PDB entry 6WLZ | electron microscopy, 2.90 A resolution | chains C and F of the 17 polymer chains in the assembly

Chain C:
Protein: V-type proton ATPase catalytic subunit A
From: Homo sapiens
Notes: EC 7.1.2.2
UniProt: P38606 (VATA_HUMAN); residues 1-617 here = UniProt positions 1-617
Chain sequence (617 residues; row label = number of the first residue in the row):
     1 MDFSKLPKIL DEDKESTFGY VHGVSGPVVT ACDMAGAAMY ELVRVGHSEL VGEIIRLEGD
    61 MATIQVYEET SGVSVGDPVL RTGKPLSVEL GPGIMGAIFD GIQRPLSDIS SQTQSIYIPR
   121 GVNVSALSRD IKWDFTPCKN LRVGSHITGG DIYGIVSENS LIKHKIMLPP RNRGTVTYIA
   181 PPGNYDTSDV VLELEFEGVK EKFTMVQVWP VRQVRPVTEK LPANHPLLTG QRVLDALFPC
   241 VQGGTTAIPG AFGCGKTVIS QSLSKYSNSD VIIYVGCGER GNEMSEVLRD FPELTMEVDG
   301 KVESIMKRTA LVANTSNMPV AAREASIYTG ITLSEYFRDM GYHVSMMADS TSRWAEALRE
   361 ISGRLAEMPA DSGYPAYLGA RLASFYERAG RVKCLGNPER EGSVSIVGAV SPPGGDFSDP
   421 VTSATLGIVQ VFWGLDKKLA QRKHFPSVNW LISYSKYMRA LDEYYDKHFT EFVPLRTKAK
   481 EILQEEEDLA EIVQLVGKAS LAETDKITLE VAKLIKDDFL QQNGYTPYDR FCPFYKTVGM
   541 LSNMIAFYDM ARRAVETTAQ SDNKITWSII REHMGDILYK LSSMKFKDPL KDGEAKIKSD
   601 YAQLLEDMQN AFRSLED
Disordered / not traced: 1-16, 617
Ligand contacts: ADP (adenosine-5'-diphosphate): A251, F252, G253, C254, G255, K256, T257, V258, R280, E283, F445, P446, Q522, N523, G524, Y525

Chain F:
Protein: V-type proton ATPase subunit B, brain isoform
From: Homo sapiens
UniProt: P21281 (VATB2_HUMAN); residues 1-511 here = UniProt positions 1-511
Chain sequence (511 residues; row label = number of the first residue in the row):
     1 MALRAMRGIV NGAAPELPVP TGGPAVGARE QALAVSRNYL SQPRLTYKTV SGVNGPLVIL
    61 DHVKFPRYAE IVHLTLPDGT KRSGQVLEVS GSKAVVQVFE GTSGIDAKKT SCEFTGDILR
   121 TPVSEDMLGR VFNGSGKPID RGPVVLAEDF LDIMGQPINP QCRIYPEEMI QTGISAIDGM
   181 NSIARGQKIP IFSAAGLPHN EIAAQICRQA GLVKKSKDVV DYSEENFAIV FAAMGVNMET
   241 ARFFKSDFEE NGSMDNVCLF LNLANDPTIE RIITPRLALT TAEFLAYQCE KHVLVILTDM
   301 SSYAEALREV SAAREEVPGR RGFPGYMYTD LATIYERAGR VEGRNGSITQ IPILTMPNDD
   361 ITHPIPDLTG YITEGQIYVD RQLHNRQIYP PINVLPSLSR LMKSAIGEGM TRKDHADVSN
   421 QLYACYAIGK DVQAMKAVVG EEALTSDDLL YLEFLQKFER NFIAQGPYEN RTVFETLDIG
   481 WQLLRIFPKE MLKRIPQSTL SEFYPRDSAK H
Disordered / not traced: 1-38, 217-224, 507-511
Ligand contacts: ADP (adenosine-5'-diphosphate): L398, R400, K403

Chain C / chain F interface:
Contacting residue pairs - 95 pairs, chain C then chain F:
  H22(C) - S90(F)
  H22(C) - G91(F)  hydrogen bond (backbone-backbone)
  G23(C) - V89(F)
  V24(C) - Y68(F)  hydrophobic
  V24(C) - E88(F)
  V24(C) - V89(F)  hydrogen bond (backbone-backbone)
  S25(C) - E88(F)
  G26(C) - Y68(F)  hydrogen bond (backbone-side chain)
  T70(C) - Y68(F)
  S71(C) - Y68(F)
  G72(C) - R67(F)  hydrogen bond (backbone-side chain)
  G72(C) - Y68(F)  hydrogen bond (backbone-backbone)
  V73(C) - Y68(F)  hydrogen bond (backbone-backbone)
  S74(C) - F65(F)
  S74(C) - P66(F)
  S74(C) - R67(F)
  V75(C) - F65(F)
  V75(C) - P66(F)  hydrogen bond (backbone-backbone)
  V75(C) - V89(F)  hydrophobic
  V75(C) - G91(F)
  L106(C) - N159(F)  hydrogen bond (backbone-side chain)
  L106(C) - P160(F)
  S107(C) - Q161(F)
  S110(C) - Q161(F)  hydrogen bond
  S110(C) - C162(F)
  I116(C) - I158(F)
  I116(C) - N159(F)  hydrogen bond (backbone-backbone)
  Y117(C) - Q156(F)
  Y117(C) - P157(F)
  G250(C) - Y371(F)
  A251(C) - Y371(F)
  F252(C) - D367(F)
  F252(C) - G370(F)
  F252(C) - Y371(F)  hydrophobic
  F252(C) - Q376(F)
  F252(C) - R400(F)
  G253(C) - R400(F)
  G278(C) - Y328(F)  hydrogen bond (backbone-side chain)
  R280(C) - E336(F)
  R280(C) - G370(F)
  R280(C) - Y371(F)  hydrogen bond (side chain-backbone)
  R280(C) - I372(F)  hydrogen bond (side chain-backbone)
  R280(C) - T373(F)  hydrogen bond (side chain-backbone)
  R280(C) - E374(F)
  R280(C) - R400(F)
  G281(C) - R163(F)
  G281(C) - E336(F)  hydrogen bond (backbone-side chain)
  N282(C) - R163(F)
  N282(C) - Y165(F)
  N282(C) - E374(F)  hydrogen bond
  S285(C) - P160(F)  hydrogen bond (side chain-backbone)
  S285(C) - R163(F)
  E286(C) - Y165(F)  hydrogen bond
  E286(C) - K403(F)  salt bridge
  R289(C) - Y165(F)
  R289(C) - E167(F)  salt bridge
  T315(C) - P160(F)
  S316(C) - Y328(F)
  S316(C) - A332(F)
  S316(C) - E336(F)
  N317(C) - P157(F)
  N317(C) - A332(F)
  N317(C) - E336(F)
  M318(C) - P160(F)  hydrophobic
  V320(C) - T329(F)
  R323(C) - Y328(F)
  R323(C) - T329(F)
  R353(C) - Y328(F)
  E356(C) - G325(F)
  E356(C) - Y328(F)
  E356(C) - T329(F)  hydrogen bond
  R359(C) - G325(F)
  E360(C) - Y326(F)
  E360(C) - T329(F)
  G363(C) - V317(F)
  R364(C) - E316(F)  salt bridge
  S411(C) - Y371(F)
  P412(C) - Y371(F)  hydrogen bond (backbone-side chain)
  P413(C) - D367(F)
  G414(C) - D367(F)  hydrogen bond (backbone-side chain)
  Q441(C) - L395(F)
  R442(C) - D431(F)  salt bridge
  R442(C) - R494(F)  hydrogen bond (backbone-side chain)
  K443(C) - Y423(F)
  K443(C) - R494(F)
  D517(C) - K493(F)  salt bridge
  D518(C) - K493(F)  salt bridge
  Q521(C) - R494(F)
  Y525(C) - K403(F)
  Y528(C) - P496(F)
  Y579(C) - E490(F)
  Y579(C) - Q497(F)
  S583(C) - Q497(F)  hydrogen bond
  K585(C) - K493(F)  hydrogen bond (side chain-backbone)
  F586(C) - P496(F)  hydrophobic
Other interface residues (no listed pair), chain C (71 interface residues in all): S115, I118, K256, E279, M284, L288, S372, G373, G415, H444, Q494, L495, G497, N523, R571, S582
Other interface residues (no listed pair), chain F (69 interface residues in all): A69, I164, P166, K188, R314, P318, R320, T333, V341, R344, I361, T362, P366, P396, S397, L398, S404, N420, A427, I428, V438, V439, D447, K489, I495, L500

In short:
71 residues of chain C and 69 residues of chain F are in contact, with 24 hydrogen bonds and 6 salt bridges.
Polar pairs include E286(C)-K403(F), R289(C)-E167(F) and R364(C)-E316(F). ADP is bound between chain C and
chain F.
Here chain C is V-type proton ATPase catalytic subunit A and chain F is V-type proton ATPase subunit B, brain
isoform, both from Homo sapiens. Entry 6WLZ (The V1 region of human V-ATPase in state 1 (focused refinement))
was determined by electron microscopy.
